Entry 4PJH (X-ray diffraction, 2.00 A resolution); this record covers chains A and F of the 4 polymer chains in the assembly.

# Chain A
Protein: Major histocompatibility complex class I-related gene protein
From: Homo sapiens
UniProtKB: Q95460 (HMR1_HUMAN); residues 1-270 here correspond to UniProt positions 23-292 (UniProt number = residue number + 22)
Sequence (271 residues; row label = number of the first residue in the row; numbering starts at 0):
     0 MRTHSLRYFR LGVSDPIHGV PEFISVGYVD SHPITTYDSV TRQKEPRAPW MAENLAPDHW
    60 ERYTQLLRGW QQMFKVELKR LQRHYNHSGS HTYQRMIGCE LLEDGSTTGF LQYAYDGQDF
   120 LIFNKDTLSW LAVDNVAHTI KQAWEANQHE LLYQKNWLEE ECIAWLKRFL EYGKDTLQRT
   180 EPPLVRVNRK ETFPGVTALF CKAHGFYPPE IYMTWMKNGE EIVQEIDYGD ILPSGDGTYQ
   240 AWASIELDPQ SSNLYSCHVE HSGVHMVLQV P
Unresolved in the structure: 0, 18, 247-252, 270
Differences from the reference sequence: initiating methionine (0); engineered mutation Ser261 (Cys283 in Q95460)
Disulfides: Cys98-Cys161, Cys200-Cys256
Glycans and other covalent adducts: Acetyl 6-formylpterin (30W) linked to Lys43
Small-molecule neighbours: Acetyl 6-formylpterin (30W; N-(6-formyl-4-oxo-3,4-dihydropteridin-2-yl)acetamide): Tyr7, Arg9, Thr34, Tyr62, Leu66, Trp69, Arg94, Ile96, Tyr152, Trp156
Curated features (UniProtKB/Swiss-Prot):
  - binding site (5-(2-oxoethylideneamino)-6-(D-ribitylamino)uracil): Arg9, Ser24, Lys43, Arg94, Tyr152, Gln153
  - binding site (5-(2-oxopropylideneamino)-6-(D-ribitylamino)uracil): Arg9, Ser24, Lys43, Arg94, Tyr152, Gln153
  - binding site (7-hydroxy-6-methyl-8-(1-D-ribityl)lumazine): Arg9, Ser24, Lys43, Arg94, Tyr152, Gln153
  - binding site (8-(9H-purin-6-yl)-2-oxa-8-azabicyclo[3.3.1]nona-3,6-diene-4,6-dicarbaldehyde): Arg9, Lys43, His58, Arg94
  - binding site (2-amino-4-oxopteridine-6-carbaldehyde): Lys43
  - binding site (pyridoxal): Lys43
  - glycosylation: Asn85 (N-linked (GlcNAc...) asparagine)

# Chain F
Protein: TCR-beta
From: Homo sapiens
Sequence (244 residues; each row starts with the number of its first residue; numbers below 1 keep their minus sign (His-1 is residue -1)):
    -1 HMNAGVTQTP KFQVLKTGQS MTLQCAQDMN HNSMYWYRQD PGMGLRLIYY SASEGTTDKG
    59 EVPNGYNVSR LNKREFSLRL ESAAPSQTSV YFCASSGGDS GELFFGEGSR LTVLEDLKNV
   119 FPPEVAVFEP SEAEISHTQK ATLVCLATGF YPDHVELSWW VNGKEVHSGV CTDPQPLKEQ
   179 PALNDSRYAL SSRLRVSATF WQNPRNHFRC QVQFYGLSEN DEWTQDRAKP VTQIVSAEAW
   239 GRAD
Unresolved in the structure: -1 to 2, 242
Disulfides: Cys23-Cys91, Cys143-Cys208
Bound ions: Na+: Tyr47, Pro61, Tyr64

# How chain A and chain F interact
Pairs across the interface - 19 pairs, chain A then chain F:
  Arg41(A) - Gly53(F)  hydrogen bond (side chain-backbone)
  Arg61(A) - Tyr48(F)  hydrogen bond
  Gln64(A) - Tyr48(F)
  Gln64(A) - Ala50(F)
  Gln64(A) - Thr54(F)  hydrogen bond
  Gln64(A) - Thr55(F)
  Gln64(A) - Asp56(F)
  Arg67(A) - Ser51(F)
  Arg67(A) - Thr54(F)  hydrogen bond
  Gly68(A) - Ser51(F)
  Trp69(A) - Asp97(F)
  Gln71(A) - Asn30(F)
  Met72(A) - Asn30(F)
  Met72(A) - Gly95(F)
  His148(A) - Ser98(F)
  Glu149(A) - Asp97(F)
  Glu149(A) - Ser98(F)  hydrogen bond
  Tyr152(A) - Asp97(F)  hydrogen bond
  Tyr152(A) - Ser98(F)
Also at the interface, not in a pair above, chain A (12 interface residues in all): Glu60

# Summary
12 residues of chain A face 11 of chain F across their interface; the contacts include 6 hydrogen bonds. Polar
contacts include Arg41(A)-Gly53(F), Arg61(A)-Tyr48(F) and Gln64(A)-Thr54(F). Covalently linked Acetyl
6-formylpterin: at Lys43(A).
Chain A is Major histocompatibility complex class I-related gene protein and chain F is TCR-beta, both from
Homo sapiens; the structure, Structure of human MR1-Ac-6-FP in complex with human MAIT B-G8 TCR, was
determined by X-ray diffraction (same publication as 4PJ5, 4PJ7, 4PJ8, 4PJ9, 4PJA, 4PJB and 7 further
entries).
